Entry 3IL7 (X-ray diffraction, 2.60 A resolution); this record covers chains A and B.

== Chain A (and B) ==
Molecule: 3-oxoacyl-[acyl-carrier-protein] synthase 3
Organism: Staphylococcus aureus
Notes: EC 2.3.1.180; chain B of this document is another copy of the same molecule, construct and numbering; everything in this record applies to it too
UniProt: Q6GIA4 (FABH_STAAR); residue numbers follow UniProt; this construct covers 1-313
Sequence (313 residues; numbered 1 to 313; the number before each row is that of its first residue):
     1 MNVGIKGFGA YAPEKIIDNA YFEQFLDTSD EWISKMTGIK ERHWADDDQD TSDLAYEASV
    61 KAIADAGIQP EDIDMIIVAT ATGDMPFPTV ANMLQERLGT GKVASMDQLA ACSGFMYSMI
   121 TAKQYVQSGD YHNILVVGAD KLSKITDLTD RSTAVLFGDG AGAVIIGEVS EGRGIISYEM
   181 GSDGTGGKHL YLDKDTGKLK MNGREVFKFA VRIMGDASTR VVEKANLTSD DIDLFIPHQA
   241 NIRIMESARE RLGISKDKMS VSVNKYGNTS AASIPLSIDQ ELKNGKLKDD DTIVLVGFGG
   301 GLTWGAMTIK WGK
UniProt features mapped onto this chain:
  - region: Gln-239 to Arg-243 (ACP-binding)
  - active site: Cys-112, His-238, Asn-268
Reported in the primary citation:
  - self-association interface (contacts with another copy of this molecule): Phe-87
  - specificity-determining residues: Phe-298
  - specificity-determining residues: Phe-209 (proposed by the authors, not directly observed)

== Chain A / chain B interface ==
Residue-residue contacts - 98 pairs, chain A then chain B:
  Ala-81(A) / Pro-86(B)
  Ala-81(A) / Phe-87(B)  hydrophobic
  Asp-84(A) / Lys-194(B)
  Met-85(A) / Tyr-191(B)  hydrophobic
  Met-85(A) / Leu-192(B)
  Met-85(A) / Lys-194(B)
  Pro-86(A) / Ala-81(B)
  Pro-86(A) / Leu-109(B)
  Pro-86(A) / Leu-192(B)  hydrophobic
  Phe-87(A) / Ile-145(B)  hydrophobic
  Phe-87(A) / Leu-190(B)
  Phe-87(A) / Tyr-191(B)
  Phe-87(A) / Leu-192(B)  hydrogen bond (backbone-backbone)
  Phe-87(A) / Leu-199(B)  hydrophobic
  Pro-88(A) / Gly-187(B)
  Pro-88(A) / Leu-190(B)
  Pro-88(A) / Tyr-191(B)
  Pro-88(A) / Gly-301(B)
  Thr-89(A) / Leu-109(B)
  Asn-92(A) / Ser-182(B)  hydrogen bond
  Asn-92(A) / Gly-184(B)
  Asn-92(A) / Gly-301(B)
  Asn-92(A) / Thr-303(B)
  Gln-95(A) / Ser-182(B)
  Gln-95(A) / Asp-183(B)
  Gln-95(A) / Gly-184(B)
  Glu-96(A) / Gly-184(B)
  Glu-96(A) / Thr-185(B)  hydrogen bond (side chain-backbone)
  Lys-102(A) / Gly-181(B)
  Lys-102(A) / Ser-182(B)  hydrogen bond (backbone-backbone)
  Lys-102(A) / Asp-183(B)  salt bridge
  Lys-102(A) / Trp-304(B)
  Val-103(A) / Gly-181(B)
  Val-103(A) / Ser-182(B)  hydrogen bond (backbone-backbone)
  Ala-104(A) / Tyr-117(B)
  Ala-104(A) / Met-180(B)  hydrophobic
  Ser-105(A) / Tyr-117(B)
  Ser-105(A) / Ser-182(B)  hydrogen bond
  Met-106(A) / Gln-108(B)  hydrogen bond
  Met-106(A) / Leu-109(B)
  Met-106(A) / Thr-121(B)
  Asp-107(A) / Asp-107(B)
  Asp-107(A) / Gln-108(B)
  Asp-107(A) / Leu-109(B)  hydrogen bond (backbone-backbone)
  Gln-108(A) / Met-106(B)
  Gln-108(A) / Asp-107(B)
  Gln-108(A) / Gln-108(B)
  Leu-109(A) / Pro-86(B)
  Leu-109(A) / Thr-89(B)
  Leu-109(A) / Met-106(B)
  Leu-109(A) / Asp-107(B)  hydrogen bond (backbone-backbone)
  Tyr-117(A) / Ala-104(B)
  Tyr-117(A) / Ser-105(B)
  Tyr-117(A) / Met-106(B)  hydrophobic
  Tyr-117(A) / Tyr-125(B)
  Ile-120(A) / Tyr-125(B)
  Thr-121(A) / Tyr-125(B)  hydrogen bond
  Gln-124(A) / Gln-124(B)
  Gln-124(A) / Tyr-125(B)
  Gln-124(A) / Ser-128(B)
  Tyr-125(A) / Thr-121(B)  hydrogen bond
  Tyr-125(A) / Gln-124(B)
  Ser-128(A) / Gln-124(B)
  Tyr-131(A) / Tyr-178(B)  hydrogen bond
  Ile-145(A) / Phe-87(B)  hydrophobic
  Tyr-178(A) / Tyr-131(B)  hydrogen bond
  Met-180(A) / Ala-104(B)  hydrophobic
  Met-180(A) / Tyr-125(B)
  Met-180(A) / Tyr-131(B)
  Gly-181(A) / Lys-102(B)
  Gly-181(A) / Val-103(B)
  Ser-182(A) / Asn-92(B)  hydrogen bond
  Ser-182(A) / Gln-95(B)
  Ser-182(A) / Lys-102(B)  hydrogen bond (backbone-backbone)
  Ser-182(A) / Val-103(B)  hydrogen bond (backbone-backbone)
  Ser-182(A) / Ser-105(B)  hydrogen bond
  Asp-183(A) / Gln-95(B)
  Asp-183(A) / Lys-102(B)  salt bridge
  Gly-184(A) / Asn-92(B)
  Gly-184(A) / Gln-95(B)
  Gly-184(A) / Glu-96(B)
  Thr-185(A) / Glu-96(B)
  Gly-187(A) / Pro-88(B)
  Leu-190(A) / Phe-87(B)
  Leu-190(A) / Pro-88(B)
  Tyr-191(A) / Phe-87(B)
  Tyr-191(A) / Pro-88(B)
  Leu-192(A) / Met-85(B)
  Leu-192(A) / Pro-86(B)  hydrophobic
  Leu-192(A) / Phe-87(B)  hydrogen bond (backbone-backbone)
  Lys-194(A) / Asp-50(B)  salt bridge
  Lys-194(A) / Met-85(B)
  Leu-199(A) / Phe-87(B)  hydrophobic
  Gly-300(A) / Phe-87(B)
  Gly-301(A) / Pro-88(B)
  Gly-301(A) / Asn-92(B)
  Thr-303(A) / Asn-92(B)
  Trp-304(A) / Lys-102(B)
Interface residues without a listed pair, chain A (47 interface residues in all): Ala-110, Ala-111, Gln-127, Leu-302
Interface residues without a listed pair, chain B (48 interface residues in all): Met-75, Asp-84, Ala-111, Ile-120, Gln-127, Gly-300, Leu-302

== In short ==
47 residues of chain A face 48 of chain B across their interface; the contacts include 18 hydrogen bonds and 3
salt bridges. Among the polar pairs are Lys-102(A)/Asp-183(B), Lys-194(A)/Asp-50(B) and Asn-92(A)/Ser-182(B).
Curated annotation (UniProt) lists 3 active-site residues on chain A. From the paper: specificity determinants
Phe-298(A) and Phe-209(A); a self-association interface involving Phe-87(A).
Both chains are 3-oxoacyl-[acyl-carrier-protein] synthase 3 (Staphylococcus aureus). Entry 3IL7 (Crystal
structure of S. aureus FabH) was determined by X-ray diffraction (same publication as 3IL3, 3IL4, 3IL5, 3IL6
and 3IL9).
